PDB entry 9FW9 | electron microscopy, 3.90 A resolution | chains D and A of the 4 polymer chains in the assembly

[Chain D]
Protein: Outer membrane usher protein FimD
Source organism: Escherichia coli
Reference sequence: P30130 (FIMD_ECOLI); residues 1-833 here correspond to UniProt positions 46-878 (UniProt number = residue number + 45)
Sequence (847 residues; each row starts with the number of its first residue):
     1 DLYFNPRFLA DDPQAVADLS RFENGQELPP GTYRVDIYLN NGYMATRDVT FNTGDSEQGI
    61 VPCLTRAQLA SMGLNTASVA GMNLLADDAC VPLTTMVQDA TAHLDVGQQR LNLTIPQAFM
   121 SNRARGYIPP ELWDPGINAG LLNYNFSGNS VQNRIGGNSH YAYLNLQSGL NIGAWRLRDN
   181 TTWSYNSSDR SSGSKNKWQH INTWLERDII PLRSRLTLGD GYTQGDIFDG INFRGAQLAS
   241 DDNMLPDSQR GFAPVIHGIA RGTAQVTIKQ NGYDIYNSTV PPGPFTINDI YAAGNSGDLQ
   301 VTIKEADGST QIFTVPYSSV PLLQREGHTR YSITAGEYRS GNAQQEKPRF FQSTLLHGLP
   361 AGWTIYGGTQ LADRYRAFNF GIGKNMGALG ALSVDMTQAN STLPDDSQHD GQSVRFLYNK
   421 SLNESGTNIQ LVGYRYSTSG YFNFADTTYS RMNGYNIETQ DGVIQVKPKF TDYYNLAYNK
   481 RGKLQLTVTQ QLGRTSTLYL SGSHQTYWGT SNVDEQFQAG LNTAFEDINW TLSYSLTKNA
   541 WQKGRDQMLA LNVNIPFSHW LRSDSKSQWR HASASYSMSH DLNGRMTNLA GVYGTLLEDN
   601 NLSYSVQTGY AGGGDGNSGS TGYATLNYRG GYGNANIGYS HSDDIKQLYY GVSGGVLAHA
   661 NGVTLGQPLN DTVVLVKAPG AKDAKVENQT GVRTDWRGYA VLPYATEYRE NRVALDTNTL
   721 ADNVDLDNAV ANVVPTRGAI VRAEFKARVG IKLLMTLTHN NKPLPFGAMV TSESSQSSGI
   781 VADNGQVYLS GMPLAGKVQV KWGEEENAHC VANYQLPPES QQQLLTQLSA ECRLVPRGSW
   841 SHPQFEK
Unresolved in the structure: 1-115, 188-193, 454-477, 614-616, 804-808, 834-847
Construct notes: conflict P348 (Thr393 in P30130); expression tag (834-847)
Disulfides: C810-C832

[Chain A]
Protein: Type-1 fimbrial protein, A chain
Source organism: Escherichia coli
Reference sequence: P04128 (FIMA1_ECOLI); residues 1-159 here correspond to UniProt positions 24-182 (UniProt number = residue number + 23)
Sequence (160 residues; row label = number of the first residue in the row; numbering starts at 0):
     0 MAATTVNGGT VHFKGEVVNA ACAVDAGSVD QTVQLGQVRT ASLAQEGATS SAVGFNIQLN
    60 DCDTNVASKA AVAFLGTAID AGHTNVLALQ SSAAGSATNV GVQILDRTGA ALTLDGATFS
   120 SETTLNNGTN TIPFQARYFA TGAATPGAAN ADATFKVQYQ
Unresolved in the structure: 0-4
Construct notes: initiating methionine (0)
Disulfides: C21-C61

[Interface between chain D and chain A]
Residue-residue contacts (6; chain D residue first):
  Q265(D) - N126(A)
  N277(D) - N126(A)  hydrogen bond (side chain-backbone)
  K304(D) - N126(A)
  N554(D) - T9(A)
  N554(D) - H11(A)
  Y593(D) - H11(A)  hydrogen bond
Also at the interface, not in a pair above, chain A (4 interface residues in all): G127

[Overview]
5 residues of chain D face 4 of chain A across their interface, with 2 hydrogen bonds. Polar contacts include
N277(D)-N126(A) and Y593(D)-H11(A).
Here chain D is Outer membrane usher protein FimD and chain A is Type-1 fimbrial protein, A chain, both from
Escherichia coli. Entry 9FW9 (Cryo-EM structure of the type 1 pilus assembly platform as part of the
FimA-bound chaperone-usher pilus ...) was determined by electron microscopy together with 9FWB, 9FX0, 9FX8,
9FXB, 9FXS and 9FY9 from the same study.
